Entry 6DBI (electron microscopy, 3.40 A resolution); this record covers chains C and H of the 10 polymer chains in the assembly.

== Chain C ==
Name: Recombination activating gene 1 - MBP chimera
Organism: Escherichia coli
Notes: EC 2.3.2.27
UniProtKB: chimeric construct of P0AEX9, O13033: residues -113 to 250 from P0AEX9 (MALE_ECOLI) positions 29-392 (UniProt number = residue number + 142); residues 271-1031 from O13033 positions 271-1031 (same numbers)
Chain sequence (1159 residues; row label = number of the first residue in the row; numbers below 1 keep their minus sign (Met-127 is residue -127)):
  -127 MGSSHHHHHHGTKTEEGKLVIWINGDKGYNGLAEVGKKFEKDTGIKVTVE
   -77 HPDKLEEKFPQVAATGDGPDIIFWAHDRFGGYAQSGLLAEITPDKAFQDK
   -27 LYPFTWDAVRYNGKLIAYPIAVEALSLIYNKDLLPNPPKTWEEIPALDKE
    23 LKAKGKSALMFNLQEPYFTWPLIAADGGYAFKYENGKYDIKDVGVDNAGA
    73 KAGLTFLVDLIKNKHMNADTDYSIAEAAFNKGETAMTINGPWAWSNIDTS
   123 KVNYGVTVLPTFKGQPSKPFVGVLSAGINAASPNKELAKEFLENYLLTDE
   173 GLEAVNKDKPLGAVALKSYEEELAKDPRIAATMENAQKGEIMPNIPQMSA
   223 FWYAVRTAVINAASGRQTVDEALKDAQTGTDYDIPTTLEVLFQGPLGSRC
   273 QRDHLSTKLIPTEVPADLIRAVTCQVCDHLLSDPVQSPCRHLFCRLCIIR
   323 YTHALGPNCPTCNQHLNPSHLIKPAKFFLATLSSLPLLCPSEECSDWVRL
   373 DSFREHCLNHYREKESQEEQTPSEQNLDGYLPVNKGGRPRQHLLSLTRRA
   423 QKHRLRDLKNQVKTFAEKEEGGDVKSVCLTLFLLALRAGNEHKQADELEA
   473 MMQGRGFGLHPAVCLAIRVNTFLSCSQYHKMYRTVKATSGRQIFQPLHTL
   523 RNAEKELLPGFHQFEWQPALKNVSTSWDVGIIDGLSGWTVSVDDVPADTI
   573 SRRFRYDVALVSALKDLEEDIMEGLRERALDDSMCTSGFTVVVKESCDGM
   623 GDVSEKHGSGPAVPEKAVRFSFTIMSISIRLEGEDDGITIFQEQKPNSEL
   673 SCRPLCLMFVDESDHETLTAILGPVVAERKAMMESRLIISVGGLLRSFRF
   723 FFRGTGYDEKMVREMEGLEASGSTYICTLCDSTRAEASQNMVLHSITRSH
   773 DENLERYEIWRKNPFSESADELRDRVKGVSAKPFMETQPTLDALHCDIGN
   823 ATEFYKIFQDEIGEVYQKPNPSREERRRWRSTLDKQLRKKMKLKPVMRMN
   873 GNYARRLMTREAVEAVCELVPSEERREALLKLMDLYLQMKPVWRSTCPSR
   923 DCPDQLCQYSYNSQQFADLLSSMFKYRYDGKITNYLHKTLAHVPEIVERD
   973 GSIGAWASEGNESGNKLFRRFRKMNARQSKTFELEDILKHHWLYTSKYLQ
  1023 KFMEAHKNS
Unresolved in the structure: -127 to 407, 1030-1031
Sequence notes: initiating methionine (-127); expression tag (-126 to -114); linker (251-270)
Ion coordination: Ca2+ site 1: Gly621 (shared with 1 residue of chain G); Ca2+ site 2: Asp730 (shared with 1 residue of chain J); Zn2+: Cys749, Cys752, His959, His964

== Chain H ==
Molecule: Forward strand of 23-RSS signal end
Sequence (45 nucleotides; row label = number of the first residue in the row):
     1 CACAGTGGTAGTACTCCACTGTCTGGCTGTACAAAAACCCTGCAG

== Chain C / chain H interface ==
Residue-residue contacts (20):
  Leu456(C) - DT28(H)  phosphate contact
  Arg459(C) - DC27(H)  salt bridge to the phosphate
  Ala460(C) - DC27(H)  phosphate contact
  Ala460(C) - DT28(H)  phosphate contact
  Asn462(C) - DC27(H)  hydrogen bond to the sugar
  Lys667(C) - DC3(H)  phosphate contact
  Lys667(C) - DA4(H)  salt bridge to the phosphate
  Asn669(C) - DA2(H)  phosphate contact
  Asn669(C) - DC3(H)  hydrogen bond to the phosphate
  Ser670(C) - DC3(H)  sugar contact
  Ser670(C) - DA4(H)  hydrogen bond to the phosphate
  Arg877(C) - DA2(H)  salt bridge to the phosphate
  Pro913(C) - DC1(H)  base contact
  Arg916(C) - DC1(H)  sugar contact
  Arg916(C) - DA2(H)  phosphate contact
  Ser917(C) - DC1(H)  sugar contact
  Thr918(C) - DC1(H)  phosphate contact
  Asp923(C) - DC1(H)  phosphate contact
  Glu981(C) - DA2(H)  base contact
  Ser985(C) - DA2(H)  base contact
Also at the interface, not in a pair above, chain C (20 interface residues in all): His464, Pro668, Leu672, Asn874, Lys912
Also at the interface, not in a pair above, chain H (7 interface residues in all): DG26

== Overview ==
20 residues of chain C and 7 residues of chain H are in contact, with 3 hydrogen bonds and 3 salt bridges.
Polar pairs include Asn462(C)-DC27(H), Asn669(C)-DC3(H) and Ser670(C)-DA4(H). The Zn2+ site is built by
Cys749(C), Cys752(C), His959(C) and His964(C).
Chain C is Recombination activating gene 1 - MBP chimera (Escherichia coli) and chain H is Forward strand of
23-RSS signal end; the structure, Cryo-EM structure of RAG in complex with 12-RSS and 23-RSS nicked DNA
intermediates, was determined by electron microscopy, deposited together with 6DBJ, 6DBL, 6DBO, 6DBQ, 6DBR,
6DBT and 4 further entries.
